PDB entry 3Q4L | X-ray diffraction, 1.95 A resolution | chains A and C of the 4 polymer chains in the assembly

# Chain A
Name: DNA polymerase III subunit beta
Source organism: Escherichia coli
Notes: EC 2.7.7.7
UniProtKB: P0A988 (DPO3B_ECOLI); numbering as in UniProt (aligned over 1-366)
Chain sequence (368 residues; each row starts with the number of its first residue; numbers below 1 keep their minus sign (Ala-1 is residue -1)):
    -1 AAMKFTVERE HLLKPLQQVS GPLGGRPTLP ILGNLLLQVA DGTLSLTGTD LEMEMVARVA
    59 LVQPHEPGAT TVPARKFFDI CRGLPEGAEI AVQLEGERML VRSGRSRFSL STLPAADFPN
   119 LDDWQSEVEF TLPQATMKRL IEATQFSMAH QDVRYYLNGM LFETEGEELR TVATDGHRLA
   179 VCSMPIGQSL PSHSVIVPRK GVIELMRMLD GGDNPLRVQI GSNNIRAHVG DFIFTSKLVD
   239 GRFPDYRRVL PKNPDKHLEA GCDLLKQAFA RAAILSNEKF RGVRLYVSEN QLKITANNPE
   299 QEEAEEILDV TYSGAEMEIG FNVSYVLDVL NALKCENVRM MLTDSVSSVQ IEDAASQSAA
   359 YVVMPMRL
Unresolved in the structure: 21-24
Sequence notes: expression tag (-1 to 0)

# Chain C
Name: peptide ligand
Chain sequence (6 residues; numbered 367 to 372; the number before each row is that of its first residue):
   367 XQADLF
Modified / non-standard residues: ACE (acetyl group) at position 367; Ala369 (2-amino-3-cyclohexyl-propionic acid; ALC); Phe372 (3,4-dichloro-l-phenylalanine; ZCL)

# How chain A and chain C interact
Residue-residue contacts (31; chain A residue first):
  Thr172(A) - Leu371(C)
  Thr172(A) - Phe372(C)
  Gly174(A) - Asp370(C)
  Gly174(A) - Leu371(C)  hydrogen bond (backbone-backbone)
  Gly174(A) - Phe372(C)
  His175(A) - Gln368(C)
  His175(A) - Ala369(C)  hydrogen bond (side chain-backbone)
  His175(A) - Asp370(C)  salt bridge
  His175(A) - Leu371(C)
  Arg176(A) - Leu371(C)
  Leu177(A) - Leu371(C)  hydrophobic
  Leu177(A) - Phe372(C)
  Pro242(A) - Phe372(C)
  Asp243(A) - Phe372(C)
  Tyr244(A) - Phe372(C)
  Val247(A) - Leu371(C)
  Val247(A) - Phe372(C)
  Asn320(A) - Gln368(C)
  Tyr323(A) - Gln368(C)
  Val344(A) - Ala369(C)
  Val360(A) - Leu371(C)  hydrophobic
  Met362(A) - Gln368(C)
  Met362(A) - Ala369(C)
  Met362(A) - Asp370(C)
  Met362(A) - Leu371(C)  hydrophobic
  Pro363(A) - Gln368(C)
  Pro363(A) - Ala369(C)  hydrogen bond (backbone-backbone)
  Met364(A) - ACE_367(C)
  Met364(A) - Gln368(C)
  Arg365(A) - ACE_367(C)  hydrogen bond (backbone-backbone)
  Arg365(A) - Ala369(C)
Other interface residues (no listed pair), chain A (19 interface residues in all): Ser343, Ser346

# Summary
Chain A and chain C form an interface of 19 and 6 residues respectively, with 4 hydrogen bonds and 1 salt
bridge. Among the polar pairs are His175(A)-Asp370(C), His175(A)-Ala369(C) and Gly174(A)-Leu371(C).
Chain A is DNA polymerase III subunit beta (Escherichia coli) and chain C is peptide ligand; the structure,
Structure of a small peptide ligand bound to E.coli DNA sliding clamp, was determined by X-ray diffraction,
deposited together with 3Q4J and 3Q4K.
